PDB entry 8OM7 | electron microscopy, 3.74 A resolution | chains E and F of the 6 polymer chains in the assembly

# Chain E (and F)
Name: Lon protease homolog, mitochondrial
Organism: Homo sapiens
Notes: EC 3.4.21.53; chain F of this document is another copy of the same molecule, construct and numbering; everything in this record applies to it too
UniProtKB: P36776 (LONM_HUMAN); numbering as in UniProt (aligned over 115-959)
Amino-acid sequence (869 residues; row label = number of the first residue in the row):
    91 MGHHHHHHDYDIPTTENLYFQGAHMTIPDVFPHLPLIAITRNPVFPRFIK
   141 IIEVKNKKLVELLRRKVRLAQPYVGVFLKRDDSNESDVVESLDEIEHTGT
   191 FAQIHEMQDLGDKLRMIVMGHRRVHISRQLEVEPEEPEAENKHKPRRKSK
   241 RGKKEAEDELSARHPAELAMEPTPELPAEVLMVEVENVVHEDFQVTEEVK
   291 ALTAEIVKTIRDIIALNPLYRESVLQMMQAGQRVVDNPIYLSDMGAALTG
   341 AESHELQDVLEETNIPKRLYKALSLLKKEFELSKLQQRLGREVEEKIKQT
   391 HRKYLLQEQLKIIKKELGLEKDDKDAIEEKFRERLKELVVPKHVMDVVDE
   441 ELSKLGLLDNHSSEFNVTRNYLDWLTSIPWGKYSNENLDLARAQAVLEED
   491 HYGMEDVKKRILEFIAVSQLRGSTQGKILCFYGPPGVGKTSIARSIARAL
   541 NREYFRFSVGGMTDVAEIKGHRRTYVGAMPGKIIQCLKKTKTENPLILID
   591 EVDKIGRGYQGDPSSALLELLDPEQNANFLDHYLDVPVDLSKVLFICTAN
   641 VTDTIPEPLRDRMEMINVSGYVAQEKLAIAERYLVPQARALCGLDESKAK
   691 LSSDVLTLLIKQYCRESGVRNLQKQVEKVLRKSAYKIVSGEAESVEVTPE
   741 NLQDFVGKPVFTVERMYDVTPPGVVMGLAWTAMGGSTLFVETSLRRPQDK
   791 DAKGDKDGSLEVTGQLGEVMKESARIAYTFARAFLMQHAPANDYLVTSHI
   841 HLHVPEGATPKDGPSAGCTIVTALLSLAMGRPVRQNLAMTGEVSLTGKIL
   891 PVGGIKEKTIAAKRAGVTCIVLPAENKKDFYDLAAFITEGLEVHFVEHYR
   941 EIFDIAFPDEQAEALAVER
Disordered / not traced: 91-122, 222-271, 949-959
Sequence notes: initiating methionine (91); expression tag (92-114); engineered mutation Glu186 (Tyr in P36776)
Ligand contacts: ADP (adenosine-5'-diphosphate): Asp490, His491, Tyr492, Pro525, Gly526, Val527, Gly528, Lys529, Thr530, Ser531, Tyr661, Ile669, Tyr673, Val709, Arg710
UniProt features mapped onto this chain:
  - active site: Ser855, Lys898
  - binding site (ATP): Gly523 to Thr530
Reported in the primary citation:
  - mutagenesis - Y186E: decreased catalytic activity on beta-casein
  - mutagenesis - Y186E: abolished catalytic activity on TFAM
  - mutagenesis - Y186E: decreased catalytic activity on ATPase
  - mutagenesis - Y186E (at least 2 degC): decreased stability
  - post-translational modification sites: Ser173, Ser181, Tyr394 (citing earlier work)
  - mutagenesis - Y186E: decreased catalytic activity on glutaryl-Ala-Ala-Phe-MNA
  - catalytic residues: Ser855, Lys898 (citing earlier work)

# Chain E / chain F interface
Pairs across the interface (6):
  Val566(E) - Leu447(F)
  Val566(E) - Asp449(F)
  Gly567(E) - Leu447(F)
  Met569(E) - Leu447(F)  hydrophobic
  Tyr599(E) - Thr564(F)  hydrogen bond
  Tyr599(E) - Tyr565(F)
Also at the interface, not in a pair above, chain F (5 interface residues in all): Leu448

# Summary
The interface between chain E and chain F involves 4 residues on one side and 5 on the other; the contacts
include 1 hydrogen bond. The hydrogen-bonded pair is Tyr599(E)-Thr564(F). Ligands of chain E: ADP. The paper
reports catalytic residues Ser855(E) and Lys898(E); Y186E of chain E reduces catalytic activity on
beta-casein.
Chain E and chain F are both Lon protease homolog, mitochondrial (Homo sapiens); the structure, Human
Mitochondrial Lon Y186E Mutant ADP Bound, was determined by electron microscopy together with 8OVF, 8OVG, 8OKA
and 8OJL from the same study.
